7WG3 - chains D and H of the 12 polymer chains in the assembly; structure by X-ray diffraction, 2.19 A resolution.

Chain D:
Molecule: Light chain of D9 Fab
Organism: Mus musculus
Notes: antibody fragment or engineered binder
Sequence (213 residues; each row starts with the number of its first residue):
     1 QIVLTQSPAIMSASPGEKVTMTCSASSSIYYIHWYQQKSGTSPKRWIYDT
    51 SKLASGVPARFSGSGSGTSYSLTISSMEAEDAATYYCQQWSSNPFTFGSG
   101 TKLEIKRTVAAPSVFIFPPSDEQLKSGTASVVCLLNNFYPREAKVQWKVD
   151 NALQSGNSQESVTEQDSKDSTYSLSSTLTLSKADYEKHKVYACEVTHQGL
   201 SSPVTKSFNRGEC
Disulfide bonds: Cys23-Cys87, Cys133-Cys193
From the paper describing this entry:
  - mutagenesis - Q88A, Q89A, P94A: decreased binding to human IL-17RB

Chain H:
Molecule: Heavy chain of D9 Fab
Organism: Mus musculus
Notes: antibody fragment or engineered binder
Sequence (220 residues; row label = number of the first residue in the row):
     1 EVQLQQSGPELVKPGASVKISCKTSGYTFTEYTIHWVKQNHGKSLDWIGG
    51 INPNNGGTTYNQEFKGKATLTVDKSSSTAYMEFRSLTSEDSAVYYCARSY
   101 YGYVDYWGQGTTLTAAASTKGPSVFPLAPSSKSTSGGTAALGCLVKDYFP
   151 EPVTVSWNSGALTSGVHTFPAVLQSSGLYSLSSVVTVPSSSLGTQTYICN
   201 VNHKPSNTKVDKKAEPKSCD
Disulfide bonds: Cys22-Cys96, Cys143-Cys199
Residues lining bound ligands: N-acetylglucosamine (NAG; 2-acetamido-2-deoxy-beta-D-glucopyranose): Thr33, Asn52, Asn55
From the paper describing this entry:
  - binding site for N-acetylglucosamine: Asn55

Chain D / chain H interface:
Residue-residue contacts - 75 pairs, chain D then chain H:
  His33(D) with Gly102(H); Tyr103(H)
  Tyr35(D) with Tyr103(H); Val104(H), hydrogen bond (side chain-backbone); Trp107(H)
  Gln37(D) with Gln39(H), hydrogen bond; Tyr95(H), hydrogen bond
  Thr41(D) with Tyr95(H), hydrogen bond (backbone-side chain)
  Ser42(D) with Tyr95(H); Gly108(H), hydrogen bond (side chain-backbone); Gln109(H), hydrogen bond (side chain-backbone)
  Pro43(D) with Tyr95(H); Trp107(H), hydrogen bond (backbone-side chain)
  Arg45(D) with Tyr103(H); Val104(H)
  Tyr48(D) with Tyr103(H), hydrophobic
  Asp49(D) with Tyr103(H)
  Tyr86(D) with Gln39(H); Lys43(H), hydrogen bond (side chain-backbone); Leu45(H), hydrophobic
  Gln88(D) with Gly102(H), hydrogen bond (side chain-backbone); Tyr103(H)
  Trp90(D) with His35(H); Ser99(H); Tyr101(H); Gly102(H)
  Asn93(D) with Thr59(H)
  Pro94(D) with Trp47(H), hydrophobic
  Phe95(D) with His35(H); Trp47(H), hydrophobic; Gly102(H)
  Phe97(D) with Val37(H), hydrophobic; Leu45(H)
  Phe115(D) with Lys132(H); Ser133(H); Thr134(H); Ser135(H)
  Ile116(D) with Lys132(H), hydrogen bond (backbone-backbone)
  Phe117(D) with Leu127(H); Ala128(H); Ser133(H); Ala140(H)
  Ser120(D) with Phe125(H); Pro126(H)
  Asp121(D) with Lys217(H), salt bridge
  Glu122(D) with Val124(H); Phe125(H); Pro126(H); Lys212(H), salt bridge
  Gln123(D) with Phe125(H); Lys146(H)
  Thr128(D) with Lys146(H)
  Ser130(D) with Leu144(H); Lys146(H)
  Val132(D) with Leu127(H), hydrophobic
  Leu134(D) with Phe169(H), hydrophobic; Val184(H), hydrophobic
  Asn136(D) with His167(H), hydrogen bond; Thr186(H)
  Asn137(D) with His167(H), hydrogen bond
  Gln159(D) with Val172(H); Leu173(H), hydrogen bond (side chain-backbone); Gln174(H)
  Ser161(D) with Phe169(H); Pro170(H), hydrogen bond (side chain-backbone); Val172(H)
  Val162(D) with Pro170(H)
  Thr163(D) with Phe169(H)
  Ser173(D) with His167(H), hydrogen bond; Phe169(H)
  Leu174(D) with Phe169(H)
  Ser175(D) with Phe169(H)
  Lys206(D) with Lys132(H)
  Ser207(D) with Lys132(H), hydrogen bond (backbone-side chain)
  Cys213(D) with Cys219(H), hydrophobic
Interface residues without a listed pair, chain D (44 interface residues in all): Lys44, Val114, Ser126, Glu160, Phe208
Interface residues without a listed pair, chain H (46 interface residues in all): Thr33, Ser44, Asp46, Asp105, Gly110, Leu141, Thr168

In short:
Chain D and chain H form an interface of 44 and 46 residues respectively; the contacts include 16 hydrogen
bonds and 2 salt bridges. Among the polar pairs are Asp121(D)-Lys217(H), Glu122(D)-Lys212(H) and
Tyr35(D)-Val104(H). The paper reports a binding site for N-acetylglucosamine at Asn55(H); Q88A, Q89A and P94A
of chain D reduce binding to human IL-17RB.
Here chain D is Light chain of D9 Fab and chain H is Heavy chain of D9 Fab, both from Mus musculus. Entry 7WG3
(Structural basis of interleukin-17B receptor in complex with a neutralizing antibody D9 for guiding
humanization and ...) was determined by X-ray diffraction.
